Entry 1SMY (X-ray diffraction, 2.70 A resolution); this record covers chains B and D of the 6 polymer chains in the assembly.

[Chain B]
Name: DNA-directed RNA polymerase alpha chain
Organism: Thermus thermophilus
Notes: EC 2.7.7.6
Reference sequence: Q9Z9H6 (RPOA_THETH); residues 1-315 here = UniProt positions 1-315
Sequence (315 residues; row label = number of the first residue in the row):
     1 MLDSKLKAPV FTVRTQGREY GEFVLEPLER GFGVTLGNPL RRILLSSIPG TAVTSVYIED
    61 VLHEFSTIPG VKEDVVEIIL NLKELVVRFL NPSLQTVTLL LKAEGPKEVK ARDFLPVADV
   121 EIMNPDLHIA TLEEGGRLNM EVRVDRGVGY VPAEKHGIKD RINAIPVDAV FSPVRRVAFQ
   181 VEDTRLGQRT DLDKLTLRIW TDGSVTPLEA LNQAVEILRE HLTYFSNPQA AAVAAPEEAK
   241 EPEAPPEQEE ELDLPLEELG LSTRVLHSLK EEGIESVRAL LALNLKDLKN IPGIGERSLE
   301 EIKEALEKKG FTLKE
Disordered / not traced: 230-315
Metal / ion sites: Mg2+ site 1: F23, T196, L197; Mg2+ site 2: F65, S66, D74; Mg2+ site 3: V71, K72; Mg2+ site 4: E77, I78; Mg2+ site 5 near R146 (its only coordinating residue here); Mg2+ site 6: Q180, E182; Mg2+ site 7 near R185 (its only coordinating residue here); Mg2+ site 8: D191, D193; Mg2+ site 9 near R219 (its only coordinating residue here); Mg2+ site 10: Q229 (shared with 1 residue of chain A)

[Chain D]
Name: DNA-directed RNA polymerase beta' chain
Organism: Thermus thermophilus
Notes: EC 2.7.7.6
Reference sequence: Q8RQE8 (RPOC_THETH); residue numbers follow UniProt; this construct covers 1-1524
Sequence (1524 residues; numbered 1 to 1524; the number before each row is that of its first residue):
     1 MKKEVRKVRI ALASPEKIRS WSYGEVEKPE TINYRTLKPE RDGLFDERIF GPIKDYECAC
    61 GKYKRQRFEG KVCERCGVEV TKSIVRRYRM GHIELATPAA HIWFVKDVPS KIGTLLDLSA
   121 TELEQVLYFS KYIVLDPKGA ILNGVPVEKR QLLTDEEYRE LRYGKQETYP LPPGVDALVK
   181 DGEEVVKGQE LAPGVVSRLD GVALYRFPRR VRVEYVKKER AGLRLPLAAW VEKEAYKPGE
   241 ILAELPEPYL FRAEEEGVVE LKELEEGAFL VLRREDEPVA TYFLPVGMTP LVVHGEIVEK
   301 GQPLAEAKGL LRMPRQVRAA QVEAEEEGET VYLTLFLEWT EPKDYRVQPH MNVVVPEGAR
   361 VEAGDKIVAA IDPEEEVIAE AEGVVHLHEP ASILVVKARV YPFEDDVEVS TGDRVAPGDV
   421 LADGGKVKSD VYGRVEVDLV RNVVRVVESY DIDARMGAEA IQQLLKELDL EALEKELLEE
   481 MKHPSRARRA KARKRLEVVR AFLDSGNRPE WMILEAVPVL PPDLRPMVQV DGGRFATSDL
   541 NDLYRRLINR NNRLKKLLAQ GAPEIIIRNE KRMLQEAVDA LLDNGRRGAP VTNPGSDRPL
   601 RSLTDILSGK QGRFRQNLLG KRVDYSGRSV IVVGPQLKLH QCGLPKRMAL ELFKPFLLKK
   661 MEEKGIAPNV KAARRMLERQ RDIKDEVWDA LEEVIHGKVV LLNRAPTLHR LGIQAFQPVL
   721 VEGQSIQLHP LVCEAFNADF DGDQMAVHVP LSSFAQAEAR IQMLSAHNLL SPASGEPLAK
   781 PSRDIILGLY YITQVRKEKK GAGLEFATPE EALAAHERGE VALNAPIKVA GRETSVGRLK
   841 YVFANPDEAL LAVAHGIVDL QDVVTVRYMG KRLETSPGRI LFARIVAEAV EDEKVAWELI
   901 QLDVPQEKNS LKDLVYQAFL RLGMEKTARL LDALKYYGFT FSTTSGITIG IDDAVIPEEK
   961 KQYLEEADRK LLQIEQAYEM GFLTDRERYD QILQLWTETT EKVTQAVFKN FEENYPFNPL
  1021 YVMAQSGARG NPQQIRQLCG LRGLMQKPSG ETFEVPVRSS FREGLTVLEY FISSHGARKG
  1081 GADTALRTAD SGYLTRKLVD VTHEIVVREA DCGTTNYISV PLFQPDEVTR SLRLRKRADI
  1141 EAGLYGRVLA REVEVLGVRL EEGRYLSMDD VHLLIKAAEA GEIQEVPVRS PLTCQTRYGV
  1201 CQKCYGYDLS MARPVSIGEA VGIVAAQSIG EPGTQLTMRT FHTGGVAGAA DITQGLPRVI
  1261 ELFEARRPKA KAVISEIDGV VRIEETEEKL SVFVESEGFS KEYKLPKEAR LLVKDGDYVE
  1321 AGQPLTRGAI DPHQLLEAKG PEAVERYLVE EIQKVYRAQG VKLHDKHIEI VVRQMMKYVE
  1381 VTDPGDSRLL EGQVLEKWDV EALNERLIAE GKTPVAWKPL LMGVTKSALS TKSWLSAASF
  1441 QNTTHVLTEA AIAGKKDELI GLKENVILGR LIPAGTGSDF VRFTQVVDQK TLKAIEEARK
  1501 EAVEAKERPA ARRGVKREQP GKQA
Disordered / not traced: 1, 252-363, 1506-1524
Metal / ion sites: Mg2+ site 1 near K7 (its only coordinating residue here); Mg2+ site 2: R35 (shared with 1 residue of chain M); Mg2+ site 3 near Y56 (its only coordinating residue here); Zn2+ site 1: C58, C60, C73, C76; Mg2+ site 4 near G70 (its only coordinating residue here); Mg2+ site 5 near Y88 (its only coordinating residue here); Mg2+ site 6: D107, R586; Mg2+ site 7: D117, L118; Mg2+ site 8 near N143 (its only coordinating residue here); Mg2+ site 9 near K149 (its only coordinating residue here); Mg2+ site 10 near R150 (its only coordinating residue here); Mg2+ site 11 near R209 (its only coordinating residue here); 60 more Mg2+ sites not listed; 1 more Zn2+ sites not listed

[How chain B and chain D interact]
Contacting residue pairs - 27 pairs, chain B then chain D:
  L45(B) - H855(D)  hydrogen bond (backbone-side chain)
  F65(B) - L813(D)  hydrophobic
  F65(B) - E817(D)
  E77(B) - R872(D)  salt bridge
  L80(B) - V842(D)
  L80(B) - F843(D)
  L80(B) - A844(D)
  N81(B) - R867(D)  hydrogen bond
  K83(B) - V842(D)  hydrogen bond (side chain-backbone)
  K83(B) - E848(D)
  E84(B) - A844(D)
  E84(B) - N845(D)
  G149(B) - H855(D)
  Y150(B) - A852(D)  hydrophobic
  Y150(B) - H855(D)
  Y150(B) - I857(D)  hydrophobic
  P152(B) - I857(D)  hydrophobic
  E154(B) - V821(D)
  E154(B) - K840(D)
  V170(B) - E848(D)
  V174(B) - L851(D)
  R175(B) - D847(D)
  R175(B) - L851(D)
  R176(B) - D847(D)  salt bridge
  R176(B) - L850(D)
  R176(B) - R884(D)
  R185(B) - E692(D)
Also at the interface, not in a pair above, chain B (18 interface residues in all): S46, V76

[In short]
Chain B and chain D form an interface of 18 and 19 residues respectively; the contacts include 3 hydrogen
bonds and 2 salt bridges. Among the polar pairs are E77(B)-R872(D), R176(B)-D847(D) and L45(B)-H855(D).
F23(B), T196(B) and L197(B) coordinate Mg2+ site 1.
Chain B is DNA-directed RNA polymerase alpha chain and chain D is DNA-directed RNA polymerase beta' chain,
both from Thermus thermophilus; the structure, Structural basis for transcription regulation by alarmone
ppGpp, was determined by X-ray diffraction.
